PDB entry 8SRX | X-ray diffraction, 2.09 A resolution | chains A and C of the 4 polymer chains in the assembly

# Chain A (and C)
Molecule: Bcl-2 homologous antagonist/killer
From: Homo sapiens
Notes: chain C of this document is another copy of the same molecule, construct and numbering; everything in this record applies to it too
Reference sequence: Q16611 (BAK_HUMAN); residue numbers follow UniProt; this construct covers 68-146
Chain sequence (91 residues; row label = number of the first residue in the row):
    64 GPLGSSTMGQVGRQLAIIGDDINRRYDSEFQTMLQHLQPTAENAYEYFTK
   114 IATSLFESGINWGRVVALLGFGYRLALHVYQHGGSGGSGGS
Not modelled in the structure: 64-69, 153-154 (chain C: 64-69, 149-154)
Construct notes: expression tag (64-67, 147-154)
Metal / ion sites: Na+ near Gln98 (its only coordinating residue here); Zn2+: His141, His145
Small-molecule neighbours:
  - K6G ([(2R)-2-oxidanyl-3-[oxidanyl-[2-(trimethyl-$l4-azanyl)ethoxy]phosphoryl]oxy-propyl] hexadecanoate), molecule 1: Ala104, Ala107, Tyr108, Phe111, Leu132, Gly135, Tyr136, Leu138, Ala139, Val142, Tyr143
  - K6G, molecule 2: Trp125, Val128, Val129, Leu132
UniProt features mapped onto this chain:
  - motif: Val74 to Arg88 (BH3), Ser117 to Tyr136 (BH1)
What the authors report for this chain:
  - binding site for K6G: Trp125

# Chain A / chain C interface
Pairs across the interface - 18 pairs, chain A then chain C:
  Tyr108(A) with Ile123(C); Asn124(C); Trp125(C), hydrogen bond (side chain-backbone)
  Thr112(A) with Phe119(C); Ile123(C)
  Ala115(A) with Phe119(C), hydrophobic
  Phe119(A) with Phe111(C), hydrophobic; Thr112(C); Ala115(C), hydrophobic
  Ile123(A) with Tyr108(C), hydrophobic; Thr112(C)
  Asn124(A) with Tyr108(C)
  Trp125(A) with Tyr108(C), hydrogen bond (backbone-side chain); Tyr136(C); Ala139(C), hydrophobic
  Leu132(A) with Leu132(C), hydrophobic
  Tyr136(A) with Trp125(C)
  Ala139(A) with Trp125(C), hydrophobic
Also at the interface, not in a pair above, chain A (13 interface residues in all): Phe111, Thr116, Val128
Also at the interface, not in a pair above, chain C (13 interface residues in all): Thr116, Val128

# Overview
Chain A and chain C each contribute 13 residues to their interface, with 2 hydrogen bonds. Its one
hydrogen-bonded contact is Tyr108(A)-Trp125(C). Ligands of chain A: compound K6G. His141(A) and His145(A)
coordinate Zn2+. The paper reports a binding site for K6G at Trp125(A).
Both chains are Bcl-2 homologous antagonist/killer (Homo sapiens). Entry 8SRX (Crystal structure of BAK-BAX
heterodimer with lysoPC) was determined by X-ray diffraction together with 8SRY from the same study.
